Entry 5KS8 (X-ray diffraction, 3.01 A resolution); this record covers chains C and D of the 6 polymer chains in the assembly.

Chain C (and D):
Name: Pyruvate carboxylase subunit beta
Organism: Methylobacillus flagellatus (strain KT / ATCC 51484 / DSM 6875)
Notes: chain D of this document is another copy of the same molecule, construct and numbering; everything in this record applies to it too
Reference sequence: Q1H157 (Q1H157_METFK); residue numbers follow UniProt; this construct covers 1-617
Chain sequence (617 residues; row label = number of the first residue in the row):
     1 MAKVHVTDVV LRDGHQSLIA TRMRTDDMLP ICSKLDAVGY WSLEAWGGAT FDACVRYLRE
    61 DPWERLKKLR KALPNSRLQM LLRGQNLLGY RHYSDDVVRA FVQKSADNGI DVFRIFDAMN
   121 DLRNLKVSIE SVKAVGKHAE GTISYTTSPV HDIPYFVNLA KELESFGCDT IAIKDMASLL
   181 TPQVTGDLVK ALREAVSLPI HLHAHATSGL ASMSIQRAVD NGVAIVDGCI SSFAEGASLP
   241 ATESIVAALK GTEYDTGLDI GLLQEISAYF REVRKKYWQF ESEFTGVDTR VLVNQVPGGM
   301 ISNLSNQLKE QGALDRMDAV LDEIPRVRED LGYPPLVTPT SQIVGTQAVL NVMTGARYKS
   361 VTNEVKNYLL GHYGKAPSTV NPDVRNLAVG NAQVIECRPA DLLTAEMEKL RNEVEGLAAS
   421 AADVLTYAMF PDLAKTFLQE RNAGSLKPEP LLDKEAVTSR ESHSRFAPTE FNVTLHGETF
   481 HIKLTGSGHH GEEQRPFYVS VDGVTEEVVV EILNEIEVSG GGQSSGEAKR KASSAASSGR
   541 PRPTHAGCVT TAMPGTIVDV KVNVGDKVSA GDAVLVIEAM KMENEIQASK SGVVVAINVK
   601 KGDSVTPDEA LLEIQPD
Not modelled in the structure: 1-2, 515-526 (chain D: 1, 486-495, 515-539, 617)
Differences from the reference sequence: conflict Ala-419 (Lys in Q1H157), Ala-421 (Glu in Q1H157), Ala-422 (Glu in Q1H157)
Glycans and other covalent adducts: 5-(hexahydro-2-oxo-1H-thieno[3,4-d]imidazol-6-yl)pentanal (BTI) linked to Lys-581
Ion coordination: Mn2+: Asp-13, Lys-174, His-203, His-205
Ligand contacts: pyruvic acid (PYR): Arg-12, Gln-16, Gly-48, Ala-49, Leu-81, Arg-83, Phe-116, Lys-174, Met-176, Val-337, Thr-338
From the paper describing this entry:
  - mutagenesis - A49T, K581A: abolished catalytic activity
  - post-translational modification sites: Lys-581
  - binding site for the ligand BTI: Ala-49
  - higher-order assembly contacts with a neighbouring Pyruvate carboxylase subunit alpha: Glu-470 to Ile-512
  - mutagenesis - H476A/E478A: unchanged catalytic activity
  - mutagenesis - H476A/E478A, D502A/E507A: unchanged binding to Pyruvate carboxylase subunit alpha
  - mutagenesis - D502A/E507A: decreased catalytic activity

Interface between chain C and chain D:
Residue-residue contacts (133):
  Pro-182(C) / Gln-216(D)
  Pro-182(C) / Ala-248(D)  hydrophobic
  Gln-183(C) / Thr-252(D)
  Ser-208(C) / Ser-244(D)  hydrogen bond (backbone-side chain)
  Gly-209(C) / Ser-244(D)
  Leu-210(C) / Ala-248(D)  hydrophobic
  Ser-212(C) / Ser-212(D)
  Ser-212(C) / Met-213(D)
  Met-213(C) / Ser-212(D)
  Met-213(C) / Gln-216(D)
  Met-213(C) / Ser-244(D)
  Met-213(C) / Ala-248(D)  hydrophobic
  Gln-216(C) / Pro-182(D)
  Gln-216(C) / Met-213(D)  hydrogen bond (side chain-backbone)
  Gln-216(C) / Gln-216(D)  hydrogen bond
  Gln-216(C) / Arg-217(D)
  Arg-217(C) / Gln-216(D)
  Arg-217(C) / Asp-220(D)  salt bridge
  Asp-220(C) / Arg-217(D)  salt bridge
  Glu-243(C) / Thr-289(D)
  Ser-244(C) / Ser-208(D)  hydrogen bond (side chain-backbone)
  Ser-244(C) / Gly-209(D)
  Ser-244(C) / Val-287(D)
  Ser-244(C) / Thr-289(D)
  Ala-247(C) / Leu-210(D)
  Ala-248(C) / Pro-182(D)
  Ala-248(C) / Leu-210(D)  hydrophobic
  Ala-248(C) / Met-213(D)  hydrophobic
  Thr-252(C) / Gln-183(D)
  Gln-264(C) / Thr-289(D)  hydrogen bond
  Gln-264(C) / Arg-290(D)
  Arg-271(C) / Glu-283(D)  salt bridge
  Arg-271(C) / Phe-284(D)
  Lys-275(C) / Glu-283(D)  salt bridge
  Glu-283(C) / Arg-271(D)  salt bridge
  Glu-283(C) / Lys-275(D)  salt bridge
  Phe-284(C) / Arg-271(D)
  Val-287(C) / Glu-235(D)
  Thr-289(C) / Ser-231(D)
  Thr-289(C) / Glu-243(D)  hydrogen bond
  Thr-289(C) / Gln-264(D)  hydrogen bond
  Arg-290(C) / Gln-264(D)
  Leu-292(C) / Ile-260(D)
  Val-293(C) / Ile-260(D)
  Val-293(C) / Gly-261(D)
  Val-293(C) / Gln-264(D)
  Glu-310(C) / Pro-541(D)
  Glu-310(C) / Asn-598(D)
  Gln-311(C) / Val-564(D)
  Gln-311(C) / Ala-596(D)
  Gln-311(C) / Ile-597(D)
  Gln-311(C) / Asn-598(D)
  Leu-350(C) / Gly-565(D)
  Leu-350(C) / Val-594(D)
  Met-353(C) / Val-564(D)  hydrophobic
  Ser-360(C) / Gly-565(D)  hydrogen bond (side chain-backbone)
  Val-361(C) / Val-593(D)
  Thr-362(C) / Gln-615(D)
  Asn-363(C) / Gln-615(D)
  Thr-458(C) / Glu-455(D)
  Ser-462(C) / Glu-455(D)
  Ser-462(C) / Ala-456(D)
  Ser-462(C) / Thr-458(D)
  His-463(C) / His-463(D)
  Phe-466(C) / Val-457(D)  hydrophobic
  Pro-468(C) / Ile-512(D)  hydrophobic
  Glu-470(C) / Ile-512(D)
  Glu-470(C) / Leu-513(D)  hydrogen bond (backbone-backbone)
  Phe-471(C) / Val-510(D)  hydrophobic
  Phe-471(C) / Glu-511(D)
  Phe-471(C) / Leu-513(D)
  Asn-472(C) / Val-509(D)
  Asn-472(C) / Val-510(D)
  Asn-472(C) / Glu-511(D)  hydrogen bond (backbone-backbone)
  Asn-472(C) / Leu-513(D)
  Val-473(C) / Val-508(D)  hydrophobic
  Val-473(C) / Val-509(D)
  Thr-474(C) / Val-509(D)  hydrogen bond (backbone-backbone)
  Leu-475(C) / Glu-506(D)
  Leu-475(C) / Glu-507(D)
  His-476(C) / Glu-506(D)  salt bridge
  His-481(C) / Leu-513(D)
  Tyr-498(C) / Pro-554(D)  hydrophobic
  Tyr-498(C) / Pro-607(D)
  Glu-506(C) / Leu-475(D)
  Glu-506(C) / His-476(D)  salt bridge
  Glu-507(C) / Thr-474(D)
  Val-508(C) / Val-473(D)  hydrophobic
  Val-508(C) / Thr-474(D)
  Val-509(C) / Asn-472(D)
  Val-509(C) / Val-473(D)
  Val-509(C) / Thr-474(D)  hydrogen bond (backbone-backbone)
  Val-510(C) / Phe-471(D)  hydrophobic
  Val-510(C) / Asn-472(D)
  Glu-511(C) / Phe-471(D)
  Glu-511(C) / Asn-472(D)  hydrogen bond (backbone-backbone)
  Ile-512(C) / Pro-468(D)  hydrophobic
  Leu-513(C) / Glu-470(D)  hydrogen bond (backbone-backbone)
  Leu-513(C) / Asn-472(D)
  Asn-514(C) / Pro-468(D)
  Asn-514(C) / Thr-469(D)  hydrogen bond (backbone-backbone)
  Asn-514(C) / Glu-470(D)  hydrogen bond (backbone-backbone)
  Ala-552(C) / Met-353(D)
  Met-553(C) / Gln-311(D)
  Met-553(C) / Thr-346(D)
  Met-553(C) / Val-349(D)  hydrophobic
  Pro-554(C) / Gln-311(D)
  Val-558(C) / Asp-432(D)
  Glu-578(C) / Arg-56(D)  salt bridge
  Ala-579(C) / Thr-346(D)
  Met-580(C) / Leu-304(D)  hydrophobic
  Met-580(C) / Gln-307(D)
  Met-580(C) / Gln-311(D)  hydrogen bond
  Met-580(C) / Gln-342(D)
  Met-580(C) / Thr-346(D)
  Lys-581(C) / Asp-52(D)
  Lys-581(C) / Arg-56(D)
  Lys-581(C) / Tyr-57(D)  hydrogen bond
  Lys-581(C) / Tyr-90(D)
  Lys-581(C) / Gln-307(D)
  Met-582(C) / Gln-342(D)
  Met-582(C) / Ile-343(D)  hydrophobic
  Met-582(C) / Thr-346(D)
  Met-582(C) / Thr-362(D)
  Met-582(C) / Glu-364(D)
  Glu-583(C) / Thr-362(D)
  Glu-583(C) / Asn-363(D)  hydrogen bond (backbone-backbone)
  Glu-583(C) / Glu-364(D)  hydrogen bond (backbone-side chain)
  Asn-584(C) / Leu-350(D)
  Asn-584(C) / Val-361(D)  hydrogen bond (side chain-backbone)
  Asn-584(C) / Thr-362(D)
  Glu-585(C) / Asn-363(D)
  Lys-601(C) / Asp-432(D)  salt bridge
Interface residues without a listed pair, chain C (80 interface residues in all): Ser-231, Glu-235, Ala-241, Gly-251, Ile-260, Thr-354, Glu-364, Ser-459, Glu-461, Thr-485, Thr-505
Interface residues without a listed pair, chain D (86 interface residues in all): Ala-241, Ala-247, Leu-292, Pro-339, Ser-360, Phe-466, His-481, Val-595, Thr-606

Summary:
Chain C and chain D form an interface of 80 and 86 residues respectively, with 21 hydrogen bonds and 10 salt
bridges. Polar contacts include Arg-217(C)/Asp-220(D), Arg-271(C)/Glu-283(D) and Lys-275(C)/Glu-283(D). From
the paper: a binding site for the ligand BTI at Ala-49(C); A49T and K581A of chain C abolish catalytic
activity; 4 substitutions were tested in all.
Chain C and chain D are both Pyruvate carboxylase subunit beta (Methylobacillus flagellatus (strain KT / ATCC
51484 / DSM 6875)); the structure, Crystal structure of two-subunit pyruvate carboxylase from Methylobacillus
flagellatus, was determined by X-ray diffraction.
